Entry 6FXH (X-ray diffraction, 2.30 A resolution); this record covers chain A.

[Chain A]
Name: Cytosolic purine 5'-nucleotidase
From: Homo sapiens
Notes: EC 3.1.3.5
UniProt: P49902 (5NTC_HUMAN); residue numbers follow UniProt; this construct covers 1-561
Chain sequence (561 residues; each row starts with the number of its first residue):
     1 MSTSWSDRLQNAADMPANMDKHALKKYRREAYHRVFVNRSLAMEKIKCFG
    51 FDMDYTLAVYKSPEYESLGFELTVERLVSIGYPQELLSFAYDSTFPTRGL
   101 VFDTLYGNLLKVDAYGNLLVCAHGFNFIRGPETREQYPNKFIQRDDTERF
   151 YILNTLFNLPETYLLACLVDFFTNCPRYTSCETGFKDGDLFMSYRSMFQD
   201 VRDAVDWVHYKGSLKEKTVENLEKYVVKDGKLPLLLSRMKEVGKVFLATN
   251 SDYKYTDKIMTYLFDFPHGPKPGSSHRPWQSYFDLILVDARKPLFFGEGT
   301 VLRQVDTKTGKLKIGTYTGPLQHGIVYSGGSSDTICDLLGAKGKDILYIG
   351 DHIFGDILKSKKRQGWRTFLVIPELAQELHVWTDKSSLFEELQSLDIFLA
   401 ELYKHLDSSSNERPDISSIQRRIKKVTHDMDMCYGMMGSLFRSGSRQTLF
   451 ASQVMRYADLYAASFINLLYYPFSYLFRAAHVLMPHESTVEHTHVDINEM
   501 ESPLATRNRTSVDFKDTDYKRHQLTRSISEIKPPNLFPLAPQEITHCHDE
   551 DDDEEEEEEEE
Disordered / not traced: 1, 407-413, 490-561
Bound ions: Mg2+: D52, D54, D351
Swiss-Prot annotation at these positions:
  - region: H548 to E561 (Required for tetramer assembly)
  - active site: D52 (Nucleophile), D54 (Proton donor)
  - binding site (GMP): D52, D54, R202, D206, K215, T249, N250, K292
  - binding site (IMP): D52, D54, R202, D206, K215, T249, N250, S251, K292
  - binding site (Mg(2+)): D52, D54, D351
  - binding site ((2R)-2,3-bisphosphoglycerate): R144, K362, Y457
  - binding site (ATP): R144, N154, Q453, R456
  - binding site (dATP): R144, N154, Q453, R456
  - binding site (adenosine): N154, M436, Q453
  - binding site (P(1),P(4)-bis(5'-adenosyl) tetraphosphate): N154, K362, Q453, Y457
  - modified residue (Phosphoserine): S418, S502, S511, S527
  - natural variant: L460 (L460P: In SPG45; uncertain significance)
  - mutagenesis: D52 (D52N: Loss of 5' nucleotidase activity)
Reported in the primary citation:
  - conformationally variable residues (order/disorder transition): E401 to I416

[In short]
D52, D54 and D351 coordinate Mg2+. UniProt lists active-site residues D52 and D54, 8 GMP-binding residues, 9
IMP-binding residues and 3 Mg2+-binding residues. The paper reports conformational variability at E401.
Chain A is Cytosolic purine 5'-nucleotidase (Homo sapiens); the structure, Human cytosolic 5'-nucleotidase II
soaked with 10mM 3-Phenyl-N-(9H-purin-6-yl)benzamide, was determined by X-ray diffraction together with 6FIR,
6FIS, 6FIU and 6FIW from the same study.
